PDB entry 3UEO | X-ray diffraction, 2.60 A resolution | chains A and F of the 3 polymer chains in the assembly

== Chain A ==
Name: DNA topoisomerase 2-binding protein 1
Source organism: Homo sapiens
Notes: fragment: BRCT domain
UniProtKB: Q92547 (TOPB1_HUMAN); residue numbers follow UniProt; this construct covers 549-746
Sequence (203 residues; each row starts with the number of its first residue):
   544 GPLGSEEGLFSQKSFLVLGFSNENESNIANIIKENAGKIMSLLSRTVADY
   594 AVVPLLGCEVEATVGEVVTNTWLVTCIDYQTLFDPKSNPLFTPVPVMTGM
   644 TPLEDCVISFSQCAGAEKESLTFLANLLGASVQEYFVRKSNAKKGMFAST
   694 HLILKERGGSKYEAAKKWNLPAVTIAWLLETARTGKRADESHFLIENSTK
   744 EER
Unresolved in the structure: 544-550, 584-588, 742-746
Construct notes: expression tag (544-548)
UniProt features mapped onto this chain:
  - mutagenesis: Ser564 (S564A: Does not affect interaction with MDC1), Arg681 to Lys682 (Decreased interaction with MDC1), Lys704 (K704A: Decreased interaction with MDC1. Does not affect interaction with phosphorylated HTATSF1)
From the paper describing this entry:
  - mutagenesis - R681E/K682E, K704A: abolished localization
  - mutagenesis - S654A: unchanged localization
  - mutagenesis - R681E/K682E (Kd 280 +/- 60 uM), K704A (Kd 210 +/- 50 uM): decreased binding to phospho-peptide (chain F)
  - mutagenesis - S654A (Kd = 32 +/- 3 uM): unchanged binding to phospho-peptide (chain F)

== Chain F ==
Name: phospho-peptide
Sequence (12 residues; numbered 0 to 11; the number before each row is that of its first residue; numbering starts at 0):
     0 GFIDSDTDVEEE
Unresolved in the structure: 0-2, 11
Modified residues: Ser4 (phosphoserine; SEP); Thr6 (phosphothreonine; TPO)

== Chain A / chain F interface ==
Residue-residue contacts (9; chain A residue first):
  Ser654(A) with Thr6(F)
  Gln655(A) with Ser4(F); Thr6(F)
  Glu699(A) with Ser4(F)
  Gly701(A) with Ser4(F)
  Gly702(A) with Ser4(F); Asp5(F)
  Ser703(A) with Asp5(F), hydrogen bond (backbone-side chain)
  Lys704(A) with Thr6(F)
Interface residues without a listed pair, chain A (10 interface residues in all): Phe653, Cys656, Glu677
Interface residues without a listed pair, chain F (4 interface residues in all): Asp3
From the paper, about this interface:
  - interface residues, chain A: Lys704(A)

== Overview ==
10 residues of chain A and 4 residues of chain F are in contact, with 1 hydrogen bond. The hydrogen-bonded
pair is Ser703(A)-Asp5(F). Curated annotation (UniProt) lists 4 mutagenesis sites on chain A. The paper
reports that R681E/K682E and K704A of chain A abolish localization; the interface residue Lys704(A).
Chain A is DNA topoisomerase 2-binding protein 1 (Homo sapiens) and chain F is phospho-peptide; the structure,
Crystal structure of TopBP1 BRCT4/5 domains in complex with a phospho-peptide, was determined by X-ray
diffraction, deposited together with 3UEN.
